PDB entry 1RWA | X-ray diffraction, 1.30 A resolution | chain A

Chain A:
Name: chondroitin AC lyase
Source organism: Arthrobacter aurescens
Notes: EC 4.2.2.5
UniProtKB: P84141 (P84141_ARTAU); numbering as in UniProt (aligned over 1-757)
Amino-acid sequence (757 residues; each row starts with the number of its first residue):
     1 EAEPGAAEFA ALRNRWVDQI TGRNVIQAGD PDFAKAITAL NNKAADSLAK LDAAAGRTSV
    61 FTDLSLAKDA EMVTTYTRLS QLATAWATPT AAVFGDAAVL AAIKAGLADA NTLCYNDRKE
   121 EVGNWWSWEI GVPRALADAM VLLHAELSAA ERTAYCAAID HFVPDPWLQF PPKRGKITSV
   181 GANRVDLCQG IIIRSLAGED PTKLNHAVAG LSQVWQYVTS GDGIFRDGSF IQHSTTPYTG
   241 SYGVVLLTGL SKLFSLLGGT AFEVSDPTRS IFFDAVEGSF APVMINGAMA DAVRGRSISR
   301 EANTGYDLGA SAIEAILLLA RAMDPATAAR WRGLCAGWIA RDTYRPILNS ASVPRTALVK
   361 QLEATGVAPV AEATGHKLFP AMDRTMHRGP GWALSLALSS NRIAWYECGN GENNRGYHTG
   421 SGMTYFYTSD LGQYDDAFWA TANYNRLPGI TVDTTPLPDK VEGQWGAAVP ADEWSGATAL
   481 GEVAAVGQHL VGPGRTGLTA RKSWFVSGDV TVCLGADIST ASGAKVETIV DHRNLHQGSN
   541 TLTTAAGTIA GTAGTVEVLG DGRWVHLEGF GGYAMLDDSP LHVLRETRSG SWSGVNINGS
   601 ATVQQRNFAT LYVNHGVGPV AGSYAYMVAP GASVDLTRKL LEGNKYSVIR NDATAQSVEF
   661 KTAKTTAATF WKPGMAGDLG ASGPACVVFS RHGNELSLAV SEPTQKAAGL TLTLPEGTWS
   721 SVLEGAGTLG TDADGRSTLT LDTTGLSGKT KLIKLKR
Unresolved in the structure: 1-3
Metal / ion sites: Hg2+ site 1: Leu66, Cys114; Hg2+ site 2: Arg152, Cys156; Hg2+ site 3: Tyr406, Cys408

In short:
The Hg2+ site 1 is built by Leu66 and Cys114. Arg152 and Cys156 coordinate Hg2+ site 2.
Chain A is chondroitin AC lyase (Arthrobacter aurescens); the structure, Crystal structure of Arthrobacter
aurescens chondroitin AC lyase, was determined by X-ray diffraction together with 1RW9, 1RWC, 1RWF, 1RWG and
1RWH from the same study.
